Entry 1KLG (X-ray diffraction, 2.40 A resolution); this record covers chains A and C of the 4 polymer chains in the assembly.

== Chain A ==
Name: HLA class II histocompatibility antigen, dr alpha chain
Source organism: Homo sapiens
UniProt: P01903 (2DRA_HUMAN); residues 4-180 here correspond to UniProt positions 29-205 (UniProt number = residue number + 25)
Sequence (177 residues; row label = number of the first residue in the row):
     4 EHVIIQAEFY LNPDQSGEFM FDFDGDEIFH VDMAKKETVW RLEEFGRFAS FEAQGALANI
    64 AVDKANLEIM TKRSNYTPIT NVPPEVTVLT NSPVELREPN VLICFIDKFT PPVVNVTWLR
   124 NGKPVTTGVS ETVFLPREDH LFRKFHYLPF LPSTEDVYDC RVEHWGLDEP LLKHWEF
UniProt features mapped onto this chain:
  - region: E179, F180 (Connecting peptide)
  - site: Q9 (Self- and pathogen-derived peptide antigen), G49 (Self-peptide antigen), F51 (Self- and pathogen-derived peptide antigen), A52 (Self-peptide antigen), S53 (Self- and pathogen-derived peptide antigen), E55 (Pathogen-derived peptide antigen), N62 (Self- and pathogen-derived peptide antigen), N69 (Pathogen-derived peptide antigen), R76 (Self- and pathogen-derived peptide antigen)
  - glycosylation (N-linked (GlcNAc...) asparagine): N78, N118
Cystine bridges: C107-C163

== Chain C ==
Name: Triosephosphate isomerase peptide
Sequence (15 residues; numbered 23 to 37; the number before each row is that of its first residue):
    23 GELIGILNAA KVPAD
From the paper describing this entry:
  - conformationally variable residues (side-chain flip): I28

== Chain A / chain C interface ==
Contacting residue pairs - 33 pairs, chain A then chain C:
  Q9(A) - I28(C)
  Q9(A) - L29(C)  hydrogen bond (side chain-backbone)
  F22(A) - I28(C)  hydrophobic
  F24(A) - I26(C)  hydrophobic
  F24(A) - G27(C)
  F51(A) - G23(C)
  F51(A) - E24(C)
  A52(A) - G23(C)
  A52(A) - E24(C)
  S53(A) - G23(C)  hydrogen bond (side chain-backbone)
  S53(A) - E24(C)  hydrogen bond (backbone-backbone)
  S53(A) - L25(C)
  S53(A) - I26(C)  hydrogen bond (backbone-backbone)
  F54(A) - L25(C)
  F54(A) - I26(C)
  F54(A) - I28(C)  hydrophobic
  E55(A) - L25(C)
  G58(A) - I28(C)
  A59(A) - I28(C)
  N62(A) - I28(C)
  N62(A) - L29(C)  hydrogen bond (side chain-backbone)
  N62(A) - N30(C)
  N62(A) - A31(C)  hydrogen bond (side chain-backbone)
  V65(A) - A31(C)  hydrophobic
  V65(A) - A32(C)
  D66(A) - A31(C)
  N69(A) - A32(C)  hydrogen bond (side chain-backbone)
  N69(A) - K33(C)
  N69(A) - V34(C)  hydrogen bond (side chain-backbone)
  I72(A) - V34(C)  hydrophobic
  I72(A) - P35(C)
  I72(A) - D37(C)
  K75(A) - D37(C)  salt bridge
Also at the interface, not in a pair above, chain A (20 interface residues in all): E11, R50, A68, R76
From the paper, about this interface:
  - specific contacts: I28(C)-Q9(A) (hydrophobic contact), I28(C)-F22(A) (hydrophobic contact), I28(C)-F54(A) (hydrophobic contact), I28(C)-G58(A) (hydrophobic contact), I28(C)-N62(A) (hydrophobic contact)
  - interface residues, chain C: I26(C), L29(C)

== Summary ==
20 residues of chain A face 14 of chain C across their interface, with 8 hydrogen bonds and 1 salt bridge.
Polar contacts include K75(A)-D37(C), Q9(A)-L29(C) and S53(A)-G23(C). The authors report hydrophobic contacts
between I28(C) and Q9(A), I28(C) and F22(A) and I28(C) and F54(A) among others. From the paper: interface
residues I26(C) and L29(C); conformational variability at I28(C).
Chain A is HLA class II histocompatibility antigen, dr alpha chain (Homo sapiens) and chain C is
Triosephosphate isomerase peptide; the structure, Crystal structure of HLA-DR1/TPI(23-37, Thr28-->Ile mutant)
complexed with staphylococcal enterotoxin C3 variant 3B2 (SEC3-3B2), was determined by X-ray diffraction
together with 1KLU from the same study.
